PDB entry 3AH8 | X-ray diffraction, 2.90 A resolution | chains B and G of the 4 polymer chains in the assembly

# Chain B
Protein: Guanine nucleotide-binding protein G(I)/G(S)/G(T) subunit beta-1
Source organism: Bos taurus
UniProt: P62871 (GBB1_BOVIN); residue numbers follow UniProt; this construct covers 1-340
Amino-acid sequence (340 residues; row label = number of the first residue in the row):
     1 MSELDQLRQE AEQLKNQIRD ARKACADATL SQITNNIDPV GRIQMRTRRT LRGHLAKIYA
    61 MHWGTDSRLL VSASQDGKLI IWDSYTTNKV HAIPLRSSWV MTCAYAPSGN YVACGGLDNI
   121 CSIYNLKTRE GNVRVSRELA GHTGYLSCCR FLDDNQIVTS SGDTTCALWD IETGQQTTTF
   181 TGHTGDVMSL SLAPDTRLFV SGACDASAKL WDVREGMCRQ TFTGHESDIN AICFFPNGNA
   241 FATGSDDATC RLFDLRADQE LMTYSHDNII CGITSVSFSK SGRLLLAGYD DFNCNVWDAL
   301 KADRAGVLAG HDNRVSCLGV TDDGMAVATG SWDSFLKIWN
Disordered / not traced: 1-10
UniProt features mapped onto this chain:
  - modified residue: Ser2 (N-acetylserine), His266 (Phosphohistidine)

# Chain G
Protein: Guanine nucleotide-binding protein G(I)/G(S)/G(O) subunit gamma-2
Source organism: Bos taurus
UniProt: P63212 (GBG2_BOVIN); residues 8-78 here correspond to UniProt positions 1-71 (UniProt number = residue number - 7)
Amino-acid sequence (78 residues; numbered 1 to 78; the number before each row is that of its first residue):
     1 GAMDPEFMAS NNTASIAQAR KLVEQLKMEA NIDRIKVSKA AADLMAYCEA HAKEDPLLTP
    61 VPASENPFRE KKFFSAIL
Disordered / not traced: 1-17, 68-78
Construct notes: expression tag (1-7); engineered mutation Ser75 (Cys68 in P63212)
UniProt features mapped onto this chain:
  - modified residue: Ala9 (N-acetylalanine)

# Chain B / chain G interface
Pairs across the interface - 74 pairs, chain B then chain G:
  Ala11(B) - Val23(G)
  Ala11(B) - Leu26(G)
  Leu14(B) - Val23(G)
  Leu14(B) - Leu26(G)  hydrophobic
  Lys15(B) - Leu26(G)
  Ile18(B) - Glu29(G)
  Ile18(B) - Ala30(G)  hydrophobic
  Ile18(B) - Arg34(G)
  Ala21(B) - Arg34(G)
  Arg22(B) - Glu29(G)  salt bridge
  Ala24(B) - Lys36(G)  hydrogen bond (backbone-side chain)
  Cys25(B) - Arg34(G)
  Cys25(B) - Ile35(G)  hydrogen bond (side chain-backbone)
  Cys25(B) - Lys36(G)
  Cys25(B) - Val37(G)  hydrogen bond (backbone-backbone)
  Ala26(B) - Val37(G)  hydrophobic
  Asp27(B) - Lys36(G)
  Asp27(B) - Val37(G)
  Asp27(B) - Ser38(G)  hydrogen bond
  Ala28(B) - Val37(G)
  Leu30(B) - Ala41(G)  hydrophobic
  Ile33(B) - Ser38(G)
  Ile33(B) - Ala41(G)  hydrophobic
  Ile33(B) - Met45(G)  hydrophobic
  Thr34(B) - Met45(G)
  Val40(B) - Leu58(G)  hydrophobic
  Ile43(B) - Leu57(G)
  Arg48(B) - Pro67(G)
  Tyr85(B) - Pro67(G)  hydrophobic
  Met217(B) - Met28(G)  hydrophobic
  Cys218(B) - Gln25(G)  hydrogen bond (backbone-side chain)
  Arg219(B) - Glu29(G)
  Gln220(B) - Glu29(G)
  Gln220(B) - Ile32(G)
  Thr221(B) - Glu29(G)  hydrogen bond (backbone-side chain)
  Phe235(B) - Tyr47(G)  hydrophobic
  Pro236(B) - Tyr47(G)
  Asn237(B) - Leu44(G)
  Asn237(B) - Tyr47(G)
  Asn239(B) - Leu44(G)
  Asp254(B) - Ala40(G)
  Asp254(B) - Leu44(G)
  Arg256(B) - Arg34(G)
  Arg256(B) - Ile35(G)  hydrogen bond (backbone-backbone)
  Arg256(B) - Asp43(G)  salt bridge
  Arg256(B) - Leu44(G)
  Ala257(B) - Ile35(G)
  Ala257(B) - Ala40(G)  hydrophobic
  Asp258(B) - Arg34(G)  salt bridge
  Gln259(B) - Val37(G)
  Ser279(B) - Asp55(G)  hydrogen bond
  Lys280(B) - Tyr47(G)
  Lys280(B) - Asp55(G)
  Ser281(B) - Tyr47(G)
  Ser281(B) - Cys48(G)  hydrogen bond (backbone-side chain)
  Ser281(B) - His51(G)
  Ser281(B) - Asp55(G)  hydrogen bond
  Ser281(B) - Leu58(G)
  Gly282(B) - Cys48(G)
  Arg283(B) - Cys48(G)  hydrogen bond (backbone-side chain)
  Arg283(B) - Leu58(G)
  Leu284(B) - Leu57(G)  hydrophobic
  Leu300(B) - Met45(G)  hydrophobic
  Leu300(B) - Cys48(G)  hydrophobic
  Asp323(B) - Pro56(G)
  Gly324(B) - Pro56(G)
  Gly324(B) - Leu57(G)
  Met325(B) - Pro56(G)  hydrophobic
  Met325(B) - Leu57(G)
  Met325(B) - Glu65(G)
  Met325(B) - Pro67(G)  hydrophobic
  Val327(B) - Leu57(G)  hydrophobic
  Asn340(B) - Leu57(G)
  Asn340(B) - Pro67(G)
Other interface residues (no listed pair), chain B (49 interface residues in all): Glu12, Ile37, Ala240, Leu261, Ala326
Other interface residues (no listed pair), chain G (32 interface residues in all): Lys27, Asp33, Glu49, Ala52, Glu54, Val61

# In short
49 residues of chain B face 32 of chain G across their interface; the contacts include 11 hydrogen bonds and 3
salt bridges. Polar pairs include Arg22(B)-Glu29(G), Arg256(B)-Asp43(G) and Asp258(B)-Arg34(G).
Here chain B is Guanine nucleotide-binding protein G(I)/G(S)/G(T) subunit beta-1 and chain G is Guanine
nucleotide-binding protein G(I)/G(S)/G(O) subunit gamma-2, both from Bos taurus. Entry 3AH8 (Structure of
heterotrimeric G protein Galpha-q beta gamma in complex with an inhibitor YM-254890) was determined by X-ray
diffraction.
